5FJ8 - chains A and R of the 20 polymer chains in the assembly; structure by electron microscopy, 3.90 A resolution.

== Chain A ==
Molecule: DNA-directed RNA polymerase III subunit RPC1
Source organism: Saccharomyces cerevisiae
Notes: EC 2.7.7.6
UniProtKB: P04051 (RPC1_YEAST); residues 1-1460 here = UniProt positions 1-1460
Amino-acid sequence (1460 residues; each row starts with the number of its first residue):
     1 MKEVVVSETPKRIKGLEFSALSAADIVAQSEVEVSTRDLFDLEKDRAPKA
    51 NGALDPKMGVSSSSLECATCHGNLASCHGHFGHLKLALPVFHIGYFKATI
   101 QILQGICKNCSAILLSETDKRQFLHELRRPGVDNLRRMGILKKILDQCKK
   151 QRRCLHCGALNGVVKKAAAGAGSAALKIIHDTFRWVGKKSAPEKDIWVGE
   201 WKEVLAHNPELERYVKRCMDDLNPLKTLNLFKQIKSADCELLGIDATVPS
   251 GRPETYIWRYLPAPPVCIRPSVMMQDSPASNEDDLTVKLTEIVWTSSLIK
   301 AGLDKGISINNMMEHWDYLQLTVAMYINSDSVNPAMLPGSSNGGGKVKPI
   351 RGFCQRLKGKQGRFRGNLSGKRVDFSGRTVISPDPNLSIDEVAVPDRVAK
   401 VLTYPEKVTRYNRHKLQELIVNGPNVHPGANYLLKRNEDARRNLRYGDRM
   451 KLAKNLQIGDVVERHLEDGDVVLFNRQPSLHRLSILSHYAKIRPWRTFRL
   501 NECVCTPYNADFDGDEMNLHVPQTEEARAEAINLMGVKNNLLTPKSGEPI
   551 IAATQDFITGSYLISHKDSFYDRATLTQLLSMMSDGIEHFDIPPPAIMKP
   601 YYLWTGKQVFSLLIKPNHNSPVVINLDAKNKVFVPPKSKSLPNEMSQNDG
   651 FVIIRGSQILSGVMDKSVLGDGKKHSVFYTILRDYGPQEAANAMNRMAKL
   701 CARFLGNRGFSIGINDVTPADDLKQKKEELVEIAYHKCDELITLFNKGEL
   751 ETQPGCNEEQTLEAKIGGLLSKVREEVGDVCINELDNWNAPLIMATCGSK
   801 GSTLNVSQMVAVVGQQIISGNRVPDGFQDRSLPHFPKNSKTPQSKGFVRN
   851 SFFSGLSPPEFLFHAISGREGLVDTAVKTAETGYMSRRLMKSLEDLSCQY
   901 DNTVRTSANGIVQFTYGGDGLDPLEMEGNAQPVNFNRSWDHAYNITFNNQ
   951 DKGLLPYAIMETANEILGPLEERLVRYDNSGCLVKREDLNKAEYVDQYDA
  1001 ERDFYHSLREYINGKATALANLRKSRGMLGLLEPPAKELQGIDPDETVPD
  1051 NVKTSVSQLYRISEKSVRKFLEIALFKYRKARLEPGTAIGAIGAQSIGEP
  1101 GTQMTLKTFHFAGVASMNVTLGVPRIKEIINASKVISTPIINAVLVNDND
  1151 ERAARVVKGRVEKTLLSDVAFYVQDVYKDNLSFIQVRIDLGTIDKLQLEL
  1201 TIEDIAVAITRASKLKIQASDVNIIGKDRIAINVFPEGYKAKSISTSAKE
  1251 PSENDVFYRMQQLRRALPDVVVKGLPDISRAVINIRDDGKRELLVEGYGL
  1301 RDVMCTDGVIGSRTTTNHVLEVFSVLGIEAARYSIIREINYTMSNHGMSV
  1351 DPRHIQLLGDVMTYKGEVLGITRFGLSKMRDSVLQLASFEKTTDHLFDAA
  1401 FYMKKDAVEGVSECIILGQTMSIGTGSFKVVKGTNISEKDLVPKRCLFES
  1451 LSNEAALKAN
Disordered / not traced: 1, 169-174, 1101-1116, 1237-1251
Metal / ion sites: Zn2+ site 1: Cys67, Cys70, Cys77, His80; Zn2+ site 2: Cys107, Asn109, Cys110, Cys154, Cys157
Swiss-Prot annotation at these positions:
  - region: Pro858 to Glu870 (Bridging helix)
  - binding site (Zn(2+)): Cys67, Cys70, Cys77, His80, Cys107, Cys110, Cys154
  - binding site (Mg(2+)): Asp511, Asp513, Asp515
  - mutagenesis: Thr506 (T506I: Temperature-sensitive), Asn509 (N509Y: Temperature-sensitive), Asn518 (N518Q: Temperature-sensitive)

== Chain R ==
Molecule: 23-nt DNA strand
Sequence (23 nucleotides; each row starts with the number of its first residue):
     1 AAGTCAAGTACTTACGCCTGGTC

== How chain A and chain R interact ==
Pairs across the interface (17):
  Lys150(A) - DG3(R)  salt bridge to the phosphate
  Arg152(A) - DA2(R)  salt bridge to the phosphate
  Lys189(A) - DA1(R)  phosphate contact
  Lys360(A) - DG16(R)  salt bridge to the phosphate
  Arg365(A) - DA14(R)  salt bridge to the phosphate
  Arg372(A) - DC18(R)  salt bridge to the phosphate
  Arg378(A) - DC18(R)  sugar contact
  Gln477(A) - DC17(R)  phosphate contact
  Gln477(A) - DC18(R)  sugar contact
  Pro478(A) - DG16(R)  base contact
  Ala880(A) - DC15(R)  sugar contact
  Tyr884(A) - DA14(R)  phosphate contact
  Arg1373(A) - DT12(R)  hydrogen bond to the base
  Arg1373(A) - DT13(R)  sugar contact
  Glu1390(A) - DT13(R)  sugar contact
  Lys1391(A) - DT12(R)  hydrogen bond to the phosphate
  Lys1391(A) - DT13(R)  salt bridge to the phosphate
Also at the interface, not in a pair above, chain A (16 interface residues in all): Val186, Thr1392

== In short ==
16 residues of chain A and 10 residues of chain R are in contact, with 2 hydrogen bonds and 6 salt bridges.
Polar pairs include Arg1373(A)-DT12(R), Lys1391(A)-DT12(R) and Lys150(A)-DG3(R).
Here chain A is DNA-directed RNA polymerase III subunit RPC1 (Saccharomyces cerevisiae) and chain R is a 23-nt
DNA strand. Entry 5FJ8 (Cryo-EM structure of yeast RNA polymerase III elongation complex at 3. 9 A) was
determined by electron microscopy, deposited together with 5FJ9 and 5FJA.
